PDB entry 8G57 | electron microscopy, 3.07 A resolution | chains G and I of the 11 polymer chains in the assembly

== Chain G ==
Name: Histone H2A type 1-B/E
Source organism: Homo sapiens
UniProt: P04908 (H2A1B_HUMAN); residues 1-129 here correspond to UniProt positions 2-130 (UniProt number = residue number + 1)
Chain sequence (129 residues; numbered 1 to 129; the number before each row is that of its first residue):
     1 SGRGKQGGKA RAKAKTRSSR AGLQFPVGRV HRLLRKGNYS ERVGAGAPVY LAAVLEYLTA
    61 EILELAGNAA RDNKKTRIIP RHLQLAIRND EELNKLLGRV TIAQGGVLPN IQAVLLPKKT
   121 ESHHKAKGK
Not modelled in the structure: 1-10, 129
Curated features (UniProtKB/Swiss-Prot):
  - modified residue: Ser1 (N-acetylserine), Arg3 (Citrulline), Lys5 (N6-(2-hydroxyisobutyryl)lysine), Lys9 (N6-(2-hydroxyisobutyryl)lysine), Lys13 (N6-(beta-hydroxybutyryl)lysine), Lys36 (N6-(2-hydroxyisobutyryl)lysine), Lys74 (N6-(2-hydroxyisobutyryl)lysine), Lys75 (N6-(2-hydroxyisobutyryl)lysine), Lys95 (N6-(2-hydroxyisobutyryl)lysine), Gln104 (N5-methylglutamine), Lys118 (N6-(2-hydroxyisobutyryl)lysine), Lys119 (N6-crotonyllysine), Thr120 (Phosphothreonine), Lys125 (N6-crotonyllysine)
  - cross-link (Glycyl lysine isopeptide (Lys-Gly)): Lys13 (interchain with G-Cter in ubiquitin), Lys15 (interchain with G-Cter in ubiquitin), Lys119 (interchain with G-Cter in ubiquitin)

== Chain I ==
Molecule: DNA strand 1
Sequence (150 nucleotides; numbered 22 to 171; the number before each row is that of its first residue):
    22 TGCACAGGAT GTATATATCT GACACGTGCC TGGAGACTAG GGAGTAATCC CCTTGGCGGT
    82 TAAAACGCGG GGGACAGCGC GTACGTGCGT TTAAGCGGTG CTAGAGCTGT CTACGACCAA
   142 TTGAGCGGCC TCGGCACCGG GATTCTCGAT

== Chain G / chain I interface ==
Contacting residue pairs - 10 pairs, chain G then chain I:
  Ala12(G) with DG56(I), phosphate contact; DA57(I), phosphate contact
  Ala14(G) with DA55(I), phosphate contact; DG56(I), phosphate contact
  Lys15(G) with DA55(I), phosphate contact; DG56(I), hydrogen bond to the phosphate
  Arg17(G) with DA55(I), salt bridge to the phosphate
  Arg20(G) with DG56(I), salt bridge to the phosphate
  Arg32(G) with DG54(I), salt bridge to the phosphate
  Arg77(G) with DC44(I), sugar contact
Other interface residues (no listed pair), chain G (12 interface residues in all): Arg11, Thr16, Gly28, Arg29, Arg42
Other interface residues (no listed pair), chain I (7 interface residues in all): DA45, DG63

== Overview ==
12 residues of chain G and 7 residues of chain I are in contact, with 1 hydrogen bond and 3 salt bridges.
Polar contacts include Lys15(G)-DG56(I), Arg17(G)-DA55(I) and Arg20(G)-DG56(I).
Chain G is Histone H2A type 1-B/E (Homo sapiens) and chain I is DNA strand 1; the structure, Structure of
nucleosome-bound Sirtuin 6 deacetylase, was determined by electron microscopy.
